PDB entry 6KVD | X-ray diffraction, 2.21 A resolution | chains C and D of the 10 polymer chains in the assembly

Chain C:
Protein: Histone H2A.J
Source organism: Homo sapiens
Reference sequence: Q9BTM1 (H2AJ_HUMAN); residues 0-128 here correspond to UniProt positions 1-129 (UniProt number = residue number + 1)
Sequence (132 residues; numbered -3 to 128; the number before each row is that of its first residue; numbers below 1 keep their minus sign (Gly-3 is residue -3)):
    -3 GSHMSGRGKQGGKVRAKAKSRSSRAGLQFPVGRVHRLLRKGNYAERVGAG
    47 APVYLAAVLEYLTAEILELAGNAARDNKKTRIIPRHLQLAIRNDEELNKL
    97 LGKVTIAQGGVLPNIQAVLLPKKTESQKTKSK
Unresolved in the structure: -3 to 10, 118-128
Differences from the reference sequence: expression tag (-3 to -1)
Swiss-Prot annotation at these positions:
  - modified residue: Lys5 (N6-acetyllysine), Lys9 (N6-acetyllysine), Gln104 (N5-methylglutamine), Thr120 (Phosphothreonine)

Chain D:
Protein: Histone H2B type 1-J
Source organism: Homo sapiens
Reference sequence: P06899 (H2B1J_HUMAN); residues 0-125 here correspond to UniProt positions 1-126 (UniProt number = residue number + 1)
Sequence (129 residues; each row starts with the number of its first residue; numbers below 1 keep their minus sign (Gly-3 is residue -3)):
    -3 GSHMPEPAKSAPAPKKGSKKAVTKAQKKDGKKRKRSRKESYSIYVYKVLK
    47 QVHPDTGISSKAMGIMNSFVNDIFERIAGEASRLAHYNKRSTITSREIQT
    97 AVRLLLPGELAKHAVSEGTKAVTKYTSAK
Unresolved in the structure: -3 to 31, 125
Differences from the reference sequence: expression tag (-3 to -1)
Bound ions: Mn2+: Val48 (shared with 1 residue of chain E)
Swiss-Prot annotation at these positions:
  - modified residue: Pro1 (N-acetylproline), Glu2 (ADP-ribosyl glutamic acid), Lys5 (N6-(2-hydroxyisobutyryl)lysine), Ser6 (ADP-ribosylserine), Lys11 (N6-(beta-hydroxybutyryl)lysine), Lys12 (N6-(2-hydroxyisobutyryl)lysine), Ser14 (Phosphoserine), Lys15 (N6-acetyllysine), Lys16 (N6-(beta-hydroxybutyryl)lysine), Lys20 (N6-(2-hydroxyisobutyryl)lysine), Lys23 (N6-(2-hydroxyisobutyryl)lysine), Lys24 (N6-(2-hydroxyisobutyryl)lysine), Lys34 (N6-(2-hydroxyisobutyryl)lysine), Glu35 (PolyADP-ribosyl glutamic acid), Ser36 (Phosphoserine), Lys43 (N6-(2-hydroxyisobutyryl)lysine), Lys46 (N6-(2-hydroxyisobutyryl)lysine), Lys57 (N6,N6-dimethyllysine), Arg79 (Dimethylated arginine), Lys85 (N6,N6,N6-trimethyllysine) and 6 more in UniProt
  - glycosylation: Ser112 (O-linked (GlcNAc) serine)
  - cross-link (Glycyl lysine isopeptide (Lys-Gly)): Lys5 (interchain with G-Cter in SUMO2), Lys20 (interchain with G-Cter in SUMO2), Lys34 (interchain with G-Cter in ubiquitin), Lys120 (interchain with G-Cter in ubiquitin)

Chain C / chain D interface:
Residue-residue contacts (111; chain C residue first):
  Arg17(C) - Tyr121(D)
  Arg20(C) - Lys120(D)
  Arg20(C) - Tyr121(D)  hydrogen bond (side chain-backbone)
  Arg20(C) - Ala124(D)
  Ala21(C) - Ala117(D)
  Ala21(C) - Lys120(D)
  Gly22(C) - Lys120(D)
  Gln24(C) - Tyr40(D)
  Gln24(C) - Lys43(D)
  Gln24(C) - Gln47(D)
  Phe25(C) - Tyr40(D)  hydrophobic
  Phe25(C) - Val66(D)  hydrophobic
  Pro26(C) - Tyr40(D)
  Arg29(C) - Glu35(D)  salt bridge
  Arg29(C) - Ser36(D)  hydrogen bond (side chain-backbone)
  Arg29(C) - Tyr40(D)
  Val30(C) - Phe70(D)  hydrophobic
  Arg32(C) - Glu35(D)  salt bridge
  Leu33(C) - Tyr37(D)
  Leu33(C) - Phe70(D)  hydrophobic
  Leu34(C) - Phe70(D)  hydrophobic
  Leu34(C) - Ala74(D)  hydrophobic
  Tyr39(C) - Phe70(D)
  Tyr39(C) - Ala74(D)
  Tyr39(C) - Ser78(D)  hydrogen bond (backbone-side chain)
  Tyr39(C) - Ile89(D)  hydrophobic
  Ala40(C) - Ser87(D)
  Ala40(C) - Ile89(D)  hydrophobic
  Glu41(C) - Ser87(D)  hydrogen bond (backbone-backbone)
  Arg42(C) - Ser87(D)  hydrogen bond (backbone-backbone)
  Arg42(C) - Thr88(D)
  Arg42(C) - Ile89(D)  hydrogen bond (backbone-backbone)
  Val43(C) - Thr88(D)
  Val43(C) - Ile89(D)
  Gly44(C) - Thr88(D)
  Gly44(C) - Ile89(D)  hydrogen bond (backbone-backbone)
  Gly46(C) - Ser91(D)
  Gly46(C) - Val118(D)
  Ala47(C) - Ile89(D)
  Ala47(C) - Thr90(D)
  Ala47(C) - Ser91(D)
  Ala47(C) - Ile94(D)
  Val49(C) - Ala117(D)
  Val49(C) - Val118(D)
  Val49(C) - Tyr121(D)  hydrophobic
  Tyr50(C) - Ser91(D)
  Tyr50(C) - Ile94(D)  hydrophobic
  Tyr50(C) - Gln95(D)  hydrogen bond
  Tyr50(C) - Val111(D)  hydrogen bond (side chain-backbone)
  Tyr50(C) - Gly114(D)
  Tyr50(C) - Thr115(D)  hydrogen bond
  Tyr50(C) - Val118(D)  hydrophobic
  Leu51(C) - Phe70(D)  hydrophobic
  Leu51(C) - Ile73(D)  hydrophobic
  Leu51(C) - Ile94(D)
  Ala53(C) - Glu113(D)
  Ala53(C) - Gly114(D)
  Ala53(C) - Ala117(D)  hydrophobic
  Val54(C) - Ile73(D)  hydrophobic
  Val54(C) - Val98(D)  hydrophobic
  Val54(C) - Ala110(D)
  Leu55(C) - Val66(D)
  Leu55(C) - Ile69(D)  hydrophobic
  Leu55(C) - Phe70(D)
  Glu56(C) - Val44(D)
  Tyr57(C) - His109(D)
  Tyr57(C) - Ala110(D)  hydrophobic
  Tyr57(C) - Glu113(D)
  Leu58(C) - Phe65(D)  hydrophobic
  Leu58(C) - Ile69(D)  hydrophobic
  Thr59(C) - Met62(D)
  Thr59(C) - Val66(D)
  Ala60(C) - Val44(D)  hydrophobic
  Ile62(C) - Phe65(D)  hydrophobic
  Leu63(C) - Val41(D)
  Leu63(C) - Leu45(D)
  Leu63(C) - His49(D)  hydrogen bond (backbone-side chain)
  Glu64(C) - Val48(D)
  Glu64(C) - His49(D)  salt bridge
  Gly67(C) - His49(D)
  Asn68(C) - His49(D)
  Thr76(C) - Thr52(D)
  Thr76(C) - Gly53(D)  hydrogen bond (backbone-backbone)
  Arg77(C) - Gly53(D)
  Arg77(C) - Ile54(D)
  Arg77(C) - Ser55(D)
  Ile78(C) - Leu45(D)  hydrophobic
  Ile78(C) - Thr52(D)
  Ile78(C) - Gly53(D)  hydrogen bond (backbone-backbone)
  Ile78(C) - Ile54(D)
  Ile78(C) - Ser55(D)  hydrogen bond (backbone-backbone)
  Ile78(C) - Ala58(D)
  Ile79(C) - Ser55(D)
  Ile79(C) - Ala58(D)
  Pro80(C) - Lys57(D)
  Pro80(C) - Ala58(D)
  Pro80(C) - Ile61(D)  hydrophobic
  Leu83(C) - Ala58(D)
  Leu83(C) - Ile61(D)  hydrophobic
  Glu92(C) - Pro103(D)
  Glu92(C) - Gly104(D)
  Glu92(C) - Glu105(D)  hydrogen bond (side chain-backbone)
  Glu92(C) - Leu106(D)  hydrogen bond (side chain-backbone)
  Leu93(C) - Leu106(D)  hydrophobic
  Leu96(C) - Arg72(D)  hydrogen bond (backbone-side chain)
  Leu96(C) - Leu101(D)
  Leu96(C) - Leu102(D)  hydrophobic
  Leu97(C) - Phe65(D)  hydrophobic
  Val100(C) - Arg72(D)
  Ile102(C) - Ile61(D)  hydrophobic
  Ala103(C) - Ile61(D)
Other interface residues (no listed pair), chain C (55 interface residues in all): Ser19, Leu23, Ala45, Glu61, Lys95, Gln104
Other interface residues (no listed pair), chain D (56 interface residues in all): Asp51, Asp68, Glu71, Gly75

Overview:
The interface between chain C and chain D involves 55 residues on one side and 56 on the other, with 17
hydrogen bonds and 3 salt bridges. Polar contacts include Arg29(C)-Glu35(D), Arg32(C)-Glu35(D) and
Glu64(C)-His49(D).
Chain C is Histone H2A.J and chain D is Histone H2B type 1-J, both from Homo sapiens; the structure, Crystal
structure of human nucleosome containing H2A.J, was determined by X-ray diffraction.
